Entry 6Z1R (electron microscopy, 3.29 A resolution); this record covers chains K and L of the 21 polymer chains in the assembly.

# Chain K (and L)
Protein: ATP synthase F(0) complex subunit C2, mitochondrial
From: Bos taurus
Notes: chain L of this document is another copy of the same molecule, construct and numbering; everything in this record applies to it too
UniProtKB: P07926 (AT5G2_BOVIN); residues 1-75 here correspond to UniProt positions 69-143 (UniProt number = residue number + 68)
Amino-acid sequence (75 residues; row label = number of the first residue in the row):
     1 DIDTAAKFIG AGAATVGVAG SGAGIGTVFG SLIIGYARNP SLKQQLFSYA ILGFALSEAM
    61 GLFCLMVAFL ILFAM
Disordered / not traced: 75 (chain L: fully traced)
Modified positions: Lys43 (N-trimethyllysine; M3L)
UniProt features mapped onto this chain:
  - site: Glu58 (Reversibly protonated during proton transport)
  - modified residue: Lys43 (N6,N6,N6-trimethyllysine)
Reported in the primary citation:
  - catalytic residues: Glu58

# How chain K and chain L interact
Contacting residue pairs (63; chain K residue first):
  Asp1(K) - Asp3(L)
  Ile2(K) - Ile2(L)  hydrophobic
  Ala5(K) - Asp3(L)
  Ala5(K) - Ala6(L)  hydrophobic
  Phe8(K) - Lys7(L)
  Phe8(K) - Gly10(L)
  Ile9(K) - Ala6(L)
  Ile9(K) - Ile9(L)  hydrophobic
  Gly12(K) - Gly10(L)
  Gly12(K) - Ala13(L)
  Gly12(K) - Ala14(L)  hydrogen bond (backbone-backbone)
  Ala13(K) - Ala13(L)
  Thr15(K) - Ala14(L)
  Thr15(K) - Cys64(L)  hydrogen bond (backbone-side chain)
  Thr15(K) - Val67(L)
  Val16(K) - Val16(L)  hydrophobic
  Val16(K) - Gly17(L)
  Val18(K) - Met60(L)
  Val18(K) - Cys64(L)  hydrophobic
  Ala19(K) - Gly17(L)
  Ala19(K) - Gly20(L)
  Ala19(K) - Ser21(L)
  Ser21(K) - Met60(L)
  Gly22(K) - Gly20(L)
  Gly22(K) - Gly24(L)
  Gly22(K) - Ser57(L)  hydrogen bond (backbone-side chain)
  Ala23(K) - Gly20(L)  hydrogen bond (backbone-backbone)
  Ala23(K) - Gly24(L)
  Gly26(K) - Gly24(L)
  Gly26(K) - Thr27(L)
  Gly26(K) - Val28(L)
  Thr27(K) - Thr27(L)
  Phe29(K) - Leu52(L)  hydrophobic
  Phe29(K) - Gly53(L)
  Phe29(K) - Leu56(L)  hydrophobic
  Gly30(K) - Ser31(L)  hydrogen bond (backbone-side chain)
  Ser31(K) - Ser31(L)
  Ile33(K) - Ser31(L)
  Ile33(K) - Leu32(L)  hydrophobic
  Ile33(K) - Leu46(L)  hydrophobic
  Ile33(K) - Tyr49(L)  hydrophobic
  Ile34(K) - Ser31(L)
  Tyr36(K) - Leu42(L)
  Tyr36(K) - Gln45(L)
  Tyr36(K) - Leu46(L)  hydrophobic
  Ala37(K) - Gly35(L)
  Ala37(K) - Arg38(L)
  Ala37(K) - Asn39(L)
  Arg38(K) - Arg38(L)  hydrogen bond (backbone-side chain)
  Lys43(K) - Gln45(L)
  Lys43(K) - Tyr49(L)
  Phe47(K) - Tyr49(L)
  Phe54(K) - Leu56(L)  hydrophobic
  Glu58(K) - Met60(L)
  Glu58(K) - Phe63(L)
  Gly61(K) - Met60(L)
  Leu62(K) - Met60(L)  hydrophobic
  Leu62(K) - Phe63(L)  hydrophobic
  Leu65(K) - Val67(L)  hydrophobic
  Phe69(K) - Val67(L)  hydrophobic
  Leu72(K) - Leu70(L)  hydrophobic
  Leu72(K) - Ile71(L)  hydrophobic
  Leu72(K) - Met75(L)
Also at the interface, not in a pair above, chain K (37 interface residues in all): Ala11, Ile25, Pro40, Phe73
Also at the interface, not in a pair above, chain L (37 interface residues in all): Ile34, Ala50

# Summary
Chain K and chain L each contribute 37 residues to their interface, with 6 hydrogen bonds. Among the polar
pairs are Thr15(K)-Cys64(L), Gly22(K)-Ser57(L) and Gly30(K)-Ser31(L). The paper reports the catalytic residue
Glu58(K).
Both chains are ATP synthase F(0) complex subunit C2, mitochondrial (Bos taurus). Entry 6Z1R (bovine ATP
synthase F1-peripheral stalk domain, state 2) was determined by electron microscopy, deposited together with
6Z1U, 6ZG7, 6ZG8 and 6ZIK.
